Entry 7X92 (electron microscopy, 4.10 A resolution (low resolution: residue-level contacts below are approximate; hydrogen-bond / salt-bridge calls are withheld)); this record covers chains A and L of the 3 polymer chains in the assembly.

== Chain A ==
Molecule: Spike glycoprotein
From: Severe acute respiratory syndrome coronavirus 2
UniProt: P0DTC2 (SPIKE_SARS2); residue numbers follow UniProt; this construct covers 1-1208
Sequence (1278 residues; numbered 1 to 1278; the number before each row is that of its first residue):
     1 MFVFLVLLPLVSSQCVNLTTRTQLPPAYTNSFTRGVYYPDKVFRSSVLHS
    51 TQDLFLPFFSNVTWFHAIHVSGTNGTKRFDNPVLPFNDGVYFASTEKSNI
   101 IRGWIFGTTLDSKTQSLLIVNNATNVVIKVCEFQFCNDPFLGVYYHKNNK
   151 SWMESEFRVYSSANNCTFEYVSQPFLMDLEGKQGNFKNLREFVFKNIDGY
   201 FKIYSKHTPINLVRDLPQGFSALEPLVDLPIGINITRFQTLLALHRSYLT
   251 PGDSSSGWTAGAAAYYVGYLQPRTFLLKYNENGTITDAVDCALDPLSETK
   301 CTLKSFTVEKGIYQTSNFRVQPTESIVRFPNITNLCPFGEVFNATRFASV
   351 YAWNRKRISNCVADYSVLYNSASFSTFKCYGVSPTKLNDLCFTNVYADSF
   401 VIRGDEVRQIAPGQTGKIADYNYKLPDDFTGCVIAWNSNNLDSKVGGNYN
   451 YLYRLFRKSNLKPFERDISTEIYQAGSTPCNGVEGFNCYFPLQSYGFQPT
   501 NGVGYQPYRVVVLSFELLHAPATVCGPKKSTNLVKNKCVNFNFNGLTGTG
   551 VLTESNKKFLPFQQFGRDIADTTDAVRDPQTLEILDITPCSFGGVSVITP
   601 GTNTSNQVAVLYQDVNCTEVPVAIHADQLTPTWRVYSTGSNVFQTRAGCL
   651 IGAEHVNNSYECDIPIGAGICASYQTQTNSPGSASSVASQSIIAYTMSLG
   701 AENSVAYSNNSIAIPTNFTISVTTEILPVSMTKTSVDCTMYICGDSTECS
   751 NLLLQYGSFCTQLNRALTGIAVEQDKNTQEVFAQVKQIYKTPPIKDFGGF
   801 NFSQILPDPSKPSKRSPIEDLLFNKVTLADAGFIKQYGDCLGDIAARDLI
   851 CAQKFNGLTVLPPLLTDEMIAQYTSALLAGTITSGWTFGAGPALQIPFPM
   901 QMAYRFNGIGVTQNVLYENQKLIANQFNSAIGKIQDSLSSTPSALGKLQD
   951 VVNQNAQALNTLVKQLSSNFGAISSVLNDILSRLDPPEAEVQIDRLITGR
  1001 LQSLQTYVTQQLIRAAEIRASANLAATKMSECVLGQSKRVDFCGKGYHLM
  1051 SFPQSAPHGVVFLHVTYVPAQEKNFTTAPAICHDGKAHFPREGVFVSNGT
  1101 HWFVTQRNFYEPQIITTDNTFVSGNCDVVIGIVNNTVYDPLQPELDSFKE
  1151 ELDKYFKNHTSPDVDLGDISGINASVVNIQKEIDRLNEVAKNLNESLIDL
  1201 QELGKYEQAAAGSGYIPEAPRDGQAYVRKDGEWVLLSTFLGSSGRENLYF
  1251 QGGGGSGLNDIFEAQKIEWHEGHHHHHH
Not modelled in the structure: 1-333, 528-1278
Construct notes: engineered mutation Gly682 (Arg in P0DTC2), Ser683 (Arg in P0DTC2), Ser685 (Arg in P0DTC2), Pro817 (Phe in P0DTC2), Pro892 (Ala in P0DTC2), Pro899 (Ala in P0DTC2), Pro942 (Ala in P0DTC2), Pro986 (Lys in P0DTC2), Pro987 (Val in P0DTC2); expression tag (1209-1278)
Disulfide bonds: Cys336-Cys361, Cys379-Cys432, Cys391-Cys525, Cys480-Cys488
Covalent attachments: N-acetylglucosamine (NAG) linked to Asn343
UniProt features mapped onto this chain:
  - region: Asn280 to Cys301 (Putative superantigen), Arg403 to Asp405 (Integrin-binding motif), Asn448 to Phe456 (Immunodominant HLA epitope recognized by the CD8+), Pro681, Ala684 (Putative superantigen), Ser816 to Tyr837 (Fusion peptide 1), Lys835 to Phe855 (Fusion peptide 2), Asp1163 to Glu1202 (Heptad repeat 2)
  - site: Arg815, Ser816 (Cleavage)
  - glycosylation: Asn17 (N-linked (GlcNAc...) (complex) asparagine), Asn61 (N-linked (GlcNAc...) (hybrid) asparagine), Asn74 (N-linked (GlcNAc...) (complex) asparagine), Asn122 (N-linked (GlcNAc...) (hybrid) asparagine), Asn149 (N-linked (GlcNAc...) (complex) asparagine), Asn165 (N-linked (GlcNAc...) (complex) asparagine), Asn234 (N-linked (GlcNAc...) (high mannose) asparagine), Asn282 (N-linked (GlcNAc...) (complex) asparagine), Thr323 (O-linked (GalNAc) threonine), Ser325 (O-linked (HexNAc...) serine), Asn331 (N-linked (GlcNAc...) (complex) asparagine), Asn343 (N-linked (GlcNAc...) (complex) asparagine), Asn603 (N-linked (GlcNAc...) (hybrid) asparagine), Asn616 (N-linked (GlcNAc...) (complex) asparagine), Asn657 (N-linked (GlcNAc...) (complex) asparagine), Thr676 (O-linked (GlcNAc...) threonine), Thr678 (O-linked (GlcNAc...) threonine), Asn709 (N-linked (GlcNAc...) (high mannose) asparagine), Asn717 (N-linked (GlcNAc...) (hybrid) asparagine), Asn801 (N-linked (GlcNAc...) (hybrid) asparagine) and 6 more in UniProt
  - natural variant: Leu5 (L5F: In strain: Iota/B.1.526), Ser13 (S13I: In strain: Epsilon/B.1.427/B.1.429), Leu18 (L18F: In strain: Beta/B.1.351, Gamma/P.1 and 1 more), Thr19 (T19I: In strain: Omicron/BQ.1.1, Omicron/XBB.1.5 and 1 more; T19R: In strain: Delta/B.1.617.2, Omicron/BA.2 and 4 more), Thr20 (T20N: In strain: Gamma/P.1), Leu24 to Ala27 (sequence variant, change not given here; In strain: Omicron/BA.2, Omicron/BA.2.12.1 and 6 more), Pro26 (P26S: In strain: Gamma/P.1), Gln52 (Q52H: In strain: Omicron/EG.5.1), Ala67 (A67V: In strain: Eta/B.1.525, Omicron/BA.1), His69 to Val70 (deletion: In strain: Alpha/B.1.1.7, Eta/B.1.525 and 5 more), Gly75 (G75V: In strain: Lambda/C.37), Thr76 (T76I: In strain: Lambda/C.37), 82 further natural variant entries in UniProt
  - mutagenesis: His69 to Val70 (Increased incorporation of cleaved spike into virions), Asn121 (N121Q: Partial loss of biliverdin affinity), Arg190 (R190K: Partial loss of biliverdin affinity), Asn234 (N234Q: Increased resistance to neutralizing antibodies), Asn331 (N331Q: Reduced viral infectivity), Asn343 (N343Q: Reduced viral infectivity), Leu452 (L452R: Increased resistance to neutralizing antibodies. Decreases HLA binding to NF9 epitope. Increased binding affinity to human ACE2), Tyr453 (Y453F: Decreased HLA binding to NF9 epitope. Increased binding affinity to human ACE2), Ala475 (A475V: Increased resistance to neutralizing antibodies), Val483 (V483A: Increased resistance to neutralizing antibodies), Glu484 (E484D: Increased replication in human TMEM106B overexpressing cells), Phe490 (F490L: Increased resistance to neutralizing antibodies and human covalescent sera neutralization), 12 further mutagenesis entries in UniProt
From the paper describing this entry:
  - mutagenesis - T478K: abolished binding to Ab159
  - mutagenesis - E484K: abolished binding to Ab326
  - mutagenesis - E484K: abolished binding to Ab354
  - mutagenesis - E484K: abolished binding to Ab496

== Chain L ==
Molecule: Ab445 light chain
From: Homo sapiens
Sequence (240 residues; row label = number of the first residue in the row; numbers below 1 keep their minus sign (Met-25 is residue -25)):
   -25 MDPKGSLSWRILLFLSLAFELSYGLEDIQLTQSPSSLSASVGDRVTITCQ
    25 ASQDISNYLNWYQQIPGKAPKLLIYDASNLETGVPSRFSGSGSGTDFTFT
    75 ISSLQPEDIATYYCQQYDNLPYTFGQGTKLEIKRTVAAPSVFIFPPSDEQ
   125 LKSGTASVVCLLNNFYPREAKVQWKVDNALQSGNSQESVTEQDSKDSTYS
   175 LSSTLTLSKADYEKHKVYACEVTHQGLSSPVTKSFNRGEC
Not modelled in the structure: -25 to 0, 108-214
Disulfide bonds: Cys23-Cys88

== How chain A and chain L interact ==
Contacting residue pairs (11):
  Arg403(A) with Asp50(L)
  Asp405(A) with Tyr49(L); Asn53(L)
  Arg408(A) with Asn31(L); Ser52(L)
  Gln409(A) with Asn31(L)
  Lys417(A) with Tyr32(L); Asp92(L)
  Tyr453(A) with Tyr32(L)
  Tyr489(A) with Leu94(L)
  Tyr505(A) with Tyr49(L)
Other interface residues (no listed pair), chain A (11 interface residues in all): Gly416, Leu455, Phe456
Other interface residues (no listed pair), chain L (9 interface residues in all): Ser30

== Overview ==
Chain A and chain L form an interface of 11 and 9 residues respectively. Covalently linked
N-acetylglucosamine: at Asn343(A). Curated annotation (UniProt) lists 24 mutagenesis sites on chain A. From
the paper: T478K of chain A abolishes binding to Ab159; E484K of chain A abolishes binding to Ab326.
Chain A is Spike glycoprotein (Severe acute respiratory syndrome coronavirus 2) and chain L is Ab445 light
chain (Homo sapiens); the structure, The SARS-CoV-2 receptor binding domain bound with the Fab fragment of a
human neutralizing antibody Ab445, was determined by electron microscopy, deposited together with 7X8W, 7X8Y,
7X8Z, 7X90 and 7X91.
